8YF9 - chains A and B of the 3 polymer chains in the assembly; structure by electron microscopy, 3.12 A resolution.

Chain A (and B):
Molecule: Capsid protein alpha
Organism: Dragon grouper nervous necrosis virus
Notes: chain B of this document is another copy of the same molecule, construct and numbering; everything in this record applies to it too
UniProt: Q9E6H7 (Q9E6H7_9VIRU); residue numbers follow UniProt; this construct covers 1-338
Sequence (338 residues; row label = number of the first residue in the row):
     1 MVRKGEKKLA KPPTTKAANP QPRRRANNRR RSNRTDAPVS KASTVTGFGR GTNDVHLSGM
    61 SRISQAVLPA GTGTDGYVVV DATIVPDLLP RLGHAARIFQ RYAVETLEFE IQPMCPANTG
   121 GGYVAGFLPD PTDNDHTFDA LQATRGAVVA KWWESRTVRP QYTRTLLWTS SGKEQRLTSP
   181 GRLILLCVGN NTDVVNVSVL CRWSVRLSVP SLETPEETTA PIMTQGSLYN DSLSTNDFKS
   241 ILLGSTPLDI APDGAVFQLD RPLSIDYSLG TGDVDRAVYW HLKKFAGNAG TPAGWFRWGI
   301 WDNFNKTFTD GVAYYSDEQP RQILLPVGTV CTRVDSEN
Not modelled in the structure: 1-51, 216-338
Ion coordination: Ca2+ site 1: Q100, E213 (shared with 2 residues of chain C); Ca2+ site 2: D130, D133 (shared with Q100(B), E213(B) of chain B)
Reported in the primary citation:
  - mutagenesis - I323A: unchanged binding to low pH (5.0)
  - mutagenesis - R276A: unchanged binding to pH 5.0
  - mutagenesis - W301A: decreased stability
  - mutagenesis - W280A, L324A, P326A: abolished binding to low pH (5.0)
  - mutagenesis - Q322A: decreased binding to pH 5.0

Chain A / chain B interface:
Residue-residue contacts (22; chain A residue first):
  P129(A) - W168(B)
  P129(A) - V209(B)  hydrophobic
  D130(A) - Q100(B)
  D130(A) - W168(B)
  T132(A) - S171(B)
  D133(A) - Q100(B)  hydrogen bond
  D133(A) - E213(B)
  D135(A) - T214(B)
  D139(A) - L212(B)
  A143(A) - L212(B)
  T144(A) - P210(B)
  T144(A) - S211(B)
  R145(A) - N53(B)
  R145(A) - P210(B)
  Q161(A) - N53(B)  hydrogen bond
  T163(A) - R101(B)
  E174(A) - K173(B)  hydrogen bond (side chain-backbone)
  E174(A) - E174(B)
  R176(A) - W168(B)
  R176(A) - S170(B)
  R176(A) - S171(B)  hydrogen bond (side chain-backbone)
  R176(A) - G172(B)
Also at the interface, not in a pair above, chain A (16 interface residues in all): A140, K173, L177
Also at the interface, not in a pair above, chain B (16 interface residues in all): L177

Summary:
Chain A and chain B each contribute 16 residues to their interface, with 4 hydrogen bonds. Polar contacts
include D133(A)-Q100(B), Q161(A)-N53(B) and E174(A)-K173(B). The paper reports that W280A, L324A and P326A of
chain A abolish binding to low pH (5.0); W301A of chain A reduces stability; 7 substitutions were tested in
all.
Chain A and chain B are both Capsid protein alpha (Dragon grouper nervous necrosis virus); the structure,
Cryo-EM structure of Dragon Grouper nervous necrosis virion at pH6.5 (3.12A), was determined by electron
microscopy (same publication as 8YF6, 8YF7 and 8YF8).
